8VNS - chains c and B of the 6 polymer chains in the assembly; structure by X-ray diffraction, 2.11 A resolution.

[Chain c]
Molecule: 8-nt DNA strand
Sequence (8 nucleotides; row label = number of the first residue in the row):
   414 GAGAGTCA
Bound ions: Mn2+: DG414 (shared with Asn319(B) of chain B; 1 residue of chain C); Na+: DG414 (shared with Asn319(B) of chain B; 1 residue of chain C)

[Chain B]
Name: Intron-encoded endonuclease I-PpoI
From: Physarum polycephalum
Notes: EC 3.1.-.-
UniProtKB: Q94702 (PPO1_PHYPO); residues 202-363 here correspond to UniProt positions 2-163 (UniProt number = residue number - 200)
Amino-acid sequence (162 residues; row label = number of the first residue in the row):
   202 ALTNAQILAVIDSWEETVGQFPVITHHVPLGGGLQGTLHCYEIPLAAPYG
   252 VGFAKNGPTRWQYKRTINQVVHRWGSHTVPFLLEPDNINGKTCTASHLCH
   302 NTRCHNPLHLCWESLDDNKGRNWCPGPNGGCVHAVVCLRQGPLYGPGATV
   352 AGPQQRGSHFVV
Bound ions: Zn2+ site 1: Cys241, Cys300, Cys305, His310; Mn2+: Asn319 (shared with 1 residue of chain C; DG414(c) of chain c); Na+: Asn319 (shared with 1 residue of chain C; DG414(c) of chain c); Zn2+ site 2: Cys325, Cys332, His334, Cys338

[Interface between chain c and chain B]
Contacting residue pairs (18):
  DG414(c) with Arg261(B), sugar contact; Thr295(B), phosphate contact; Ala296(B), phosphate contact; Ser297(B), phosphate contact; His298(B), salt bridge to the phosphate; Leu316(B), sugar contact; Asn319(B), hydrogen bond to the phosphate
  DA415(c) with Arg261(B), salt bridge to the phosphate; Thr279(B), phosphate contact; Thr295(B), phosphate contact; Ala296(B), hydrogen bond to the phosphate
  DG416(c) with Asn257(B), hydrogen bond to the base; Gln263(B), base contact; Gly276(B), hydrogen bond to the phosphate
  DA417(c) with Asn257(B), base contact; Gln263(B), hydrogen bond to the base; Arg274(B), hydrogen bond to the base
  DG418(c) with Arg274(B), hydrogen bond to the base
Also at the interface, not in a pair above, chain B (16 interface residues in all): Trp275, Cys294, Thr303, Trp313

[In short]
The interface between chain c and chain B involves 5 residues on one side and 16 on the other, with 7 hydrogen
bonds and 2 salt bridges. Polar pairs include DG416(c)-Asn257(B), DA417(c)-Gln263(B) and DA417(c)-Arg274(B).
Asn319(B) and DG414(c) coordinate Mn2+.
Here chain c is an 8-nt DNA strand and chain B is Intron-encoded endonuclease I-PpoI (Physarum polycephalum).
Entry 8VNS (Homing endonuclease I-PpoI-DNA complex:reaction at pH6.0 (K+ MES) with 200 mM Mn2+ for 600s) was
determined by X-ray diffraction, deposited together with 8VMO, 8VMP, 8VMQ, 8VMR, 8VMS, 8VMT and 35 further
entries.
